PDB entry 8G9Y | electron microscopy, 4.28 A resolution (low resolution: residue-level contacts below are approximate; hydrogen-bond / salt-bridge calls are withheld) | chains D and G of the 8 polymer chains in the assembly

# Chain D
Name: Envelope glycoprotein gp41
Source organism: Human immunodeficiency virus 1
UniProtKB: Q2N0S6 (Q2N0S6_9HIV1); residues 512-664 here correspond to UniProt positions 509-661 (UniProt number = residue number - 3)
Amino-acid sequence (153 residues; each row starts with the number of its first residue):
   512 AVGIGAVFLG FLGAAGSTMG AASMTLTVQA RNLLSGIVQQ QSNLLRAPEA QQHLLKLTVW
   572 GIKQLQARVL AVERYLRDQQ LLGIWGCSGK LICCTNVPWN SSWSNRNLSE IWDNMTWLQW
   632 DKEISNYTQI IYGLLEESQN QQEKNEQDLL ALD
Unresolved in the structure: 548-568
Sequence notes: conflict Pro559 (Ile556 in Q2N0S6), Cys605 (Thr602 in Q2N0S6)
Disulfides: Cys598-Cys604
Glycans and other covalent adducts: N-acetylglucosamine (NAG) linked to Asn637

# Chain G
Name: Envelope glycoprotein gp120
Source organism: Human immunodeficiency virus 1
UniProtKB: Q2N0S6 (Q2N0S6_9HIV1); the construct lacks a stretch of the UniProt sequence and is renumbered around it, so the offset changes along the chain: 31-141 = UniProt 30-140; 150-185 = UniProt 141-176; 187-309 = UniProt 186-308; 312-321 = UniProt 309-318; 2 more segments
Amino-acid sequence (481 residues; each row starts with the number of its first residue; note: 12 numbers in that range are skipped by the numbering (no residue carries them; nothing is unmodelled there); a row labelled like 185A-185I holds insertion residues (185A, then the next letters in order)):
    31 AENLWVTVYY GVPVWKDAET TLFCASDAKA YETEKHNVWA THACVPTDPN PQEIHLENVT
    91 EEFNMWKNNM VEQMHTDIIS LWDQSLKPCV KLTPLCVTLQ CTNVTNNITD D
   150 MRGELKNCSF NMTTELRDKK QKVYSLFYRL DVVQIN
185A-185I ENQGNRSNN
   187 SNKEYRLINC NTSACTQACP KVSFEPIPIH YCAPAGFAIL KCKDKKFNGT GPCPSVSTVQ
   247 CTHGIKPVVS TQLLLNGSLA EEEVMIRSEN ITNNAKNILV QFNTPVQINC TRPNNNTRKS
   307 IRI
   312 GPGQAFYATG
  321A D
   322 IIGDIRQAHC NVSKATWNET LGKVVKQLRK HFGNNTIIRF ANSSGGDLEV TTHSFNCGGE
   382 FFYCNTSGLF NSTWISN
   400 TSVQGSNSTG SNDSITLPCR IKQIINMWQR IGQCMYAPPI QGVIRCVSNI TGLILTRDGG
   460 STNSTTETFR PGGGDMRDNW RSELYKYKVV KIEPLGVAPT RCKRRVVGRR RRRR
Unresolved in the structure: 185A-185I, 400-410, 506-513
Sequence notes: conflict Cys201 (Ile200 in Q2N0S6), Asn332 (Thr330 in Q2N0S6), Cys433 (Ala430 in Q2N0S6), Cys501 (Ala498 in Q2N0S6), Arg509 (Glu506 in Q2N0S6), Arg510 (Lys507 in Q2N0S6), Arg512 (Ala509 in Q2N0S6), Arg513 (Val510 in Q2N0S6)
Disulfides: Cys54-Cys74, Cys119-Cys205, Cys126-Cys196, Cys131-Cys157, Cys201-Cys433, Cys218-Cys247, Cys228-Cys239, Cys296-Cys331, Cys378-Cys445, Cys385-Cys418
Glycans and other covalent adducts: N-acetylglucosamine (NAG) linked to Asn88, Asn133, Asn156, Asn160, Asn197, Asn234, Asn262, Asn276, Asn295, Asn301, Asn332, Asn339, Asn355, Asn363, Asn386, Asn392, Asn448

# How chain D and chain G interact
Pairs across the interface - 6 pairs, chain D then chain G:
  Gln658(D) with Tyr39(G)
  Leu661(D) with Arg500(G); Cys501(G); Lys502(G)
  Ala662(D) with Arg500(G); Cys501(G)
Other interface residues (no listed pair), chain D (4 interface residues in all): Asp664
Other interface residues (no listed pair), chain G (7 interface residues in all): Thr37, Thr499, Arg504

# Overview
Chain D and chain G form an interface of 4 and 7 residues respectively. Covalently linked N-acetylglucosamine:
at Asn637(D). N-acetylglucosamine is covalently linked to Asn88(G), Asn133(G), Asn156(G), Asn160(G), Asn197(G)
and Asn234(G) and 11 more.
Here chain D is Envelope glycoprotein gp41 and chain G is Envelope glycoprotein gp120, both from Human
immunodeficiency virus 1. Entry 8G9Y (Cryo-EM structure of vFP49.02 Fab in complex with HIV-1 Env BG505
DS-SOSIP.664 (conformation 3)) was determined by electron microscopy together with 8FR6, 8G85, 8G9X and 8GAS
from the same study.
